PDB entry 5BW8 | X-ray diffraction, 2.80 A resolution | chains A and B of the 5 polymer chains in the assembly

# Chain A (and B)
Protein: ATPase GET3
Organism: Saccharomyces cerevisiae (strain RM11-1a)
Notes: EC 3.6.-.-; chain B of this document is another copy of the same molecule, construct and numbering; everything in this record applies to it too
Reference sequence: B3LGZ3 (GET3_YEAS1); residue numbers follow UniProt; this construct covers 2-354
Sequence (373 residues; numbered -18 to 354; the number before each row is that of its first residue; numbers below 1 keep their minus sign (Met-18 is residue -18)):
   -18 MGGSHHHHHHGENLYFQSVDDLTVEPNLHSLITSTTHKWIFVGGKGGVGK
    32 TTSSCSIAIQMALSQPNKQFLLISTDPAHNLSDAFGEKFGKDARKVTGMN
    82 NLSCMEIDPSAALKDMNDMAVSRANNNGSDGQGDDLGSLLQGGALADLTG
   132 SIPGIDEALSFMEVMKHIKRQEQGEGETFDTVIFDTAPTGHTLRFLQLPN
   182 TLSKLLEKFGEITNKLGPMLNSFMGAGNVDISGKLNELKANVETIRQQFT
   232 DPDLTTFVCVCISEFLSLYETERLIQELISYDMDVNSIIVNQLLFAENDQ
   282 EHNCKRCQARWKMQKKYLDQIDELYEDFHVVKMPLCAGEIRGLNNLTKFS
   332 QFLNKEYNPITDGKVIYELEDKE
Disordered / not traced: -18 to 3, 98-126, 353-354 (chain B: -18 to 2, 102-131, 191-208)
Construct notes: initiating methionine (-18); expression tag (-17 to 1)
Metal / ion sites: Zn2+: Cys285, Cys288 (shared with Cys285(B), Cys288(B) of chain B)
Curated features (UniProtKB/Swiss-Prot):
  - active site: Asp57
  - binding site (ATP): Lys26 to Thr33, Glu245, Asn272
  - binding site (Zn(2+)): Cys285, Cys288
From the paper describing this entry:
  - mutagenesis - D263A: decreased binding to Get4/5

# Interface between chain A and chain B
Contacting residue pairs (27; chain A residue first):
  Gly27(A) with Phe246(B)
  Glu245(A) with Glu245(B)
  Phe246(A) with Gly27(B)
  Leu247(A) with Leu247(B); Ser248(B)
  Ser248(A) with Leu247(B)
  Leu275(A) with Arg287(B), hydrogen bond (backbone-side chain)
  Glu282(A) with Asn284(B)
  His283(A) with Arg287(B)
  Asn284(A) with Arg287(B), hydrogen bond
  Cys285(A) with Cys288(B), hydrophobic
  Lys286(A) with Ala318(B); Glu354(B), salt bridge
  Arg287(A) with Leu275(B); Asp280(B), salt bridge; Leu316(B), hydrogen bond (side chain-backbone); Ile347(B); Glu351(B), salt bridge
  Cys288(A) with Cys285(B), hydrophobic; Cys288(B), hydrophobic
  Ala290(A) with Ala318(B)
  Arg291(A) with Arg291(B)
  Leu316(A) with Arg287(B), hydrogen bond (backbone-side chain)
  Tyr348(A) with Arg287(B), hydrogen bond
  Glu351(A) with Lys286(B), hydrogen bond (backbone-side chain); Arg287(B), salt bridge
  Asp352(A) with Lys286(B), salt bridge
Also at the interface, not in a pair above, chain A (23 interface residues in all): Lys26, Met294, Ala318, Ile347
Also at the interface, not in a pair above, chain B (23 interface residues in all): Lys26, Gln273, Ala290, Cys317, Tyr348

# Overview
The chain A/chain B interface involves 23 residues from each chain; the contacts include 6 hydrogen bonds and
5 salt bridges. Polar contacts include Lys286(A)-Glu354(B), Arg287(A)-Asp280(B) and Arg287(A)-Glu351(B). From
UniProt: active-site residue Asp57(A), 10 ATP-binding residues and Zn2+-binding residues Cys285(A) and
Cys288(A) on chain A. The paper reports that D263A of chain A reduces binding to Get4/5.
Both chains are ATPase GET3 (Saccharomyces cerevisiae (strain RM11-1a)). Entry 5BW8 (2.8 A crystal structure
of a Get3-Get4-Get5 intermediate complex from S.cerevisiae) was determined by X-ray diffraction together with
5BWK from the same study.
